Entry 1RIO (X-ray diffraction, 2.30 A resolution); this record covers chains T and A of the 5 polymer chains in the assembly.

[Chain T]
Molecule: 27-nt DNA strand
Sequence (27 nucleotides; each row starts with the number of its first residue):
     1 CCATGTCAAG CACTGGCGGT GATACCG

[Chain A]
Protein: Repressor protein CI
Organism: Enterobacteria phage lambda
Notes: fragment: cI-N-terminus domain
UniProt: P03034 (RPC1_LAMBD); aligned to UniProt positions 1-92 over residues 1-92 (the alignment contains insertions or deletions, so no single offset holds)
Chain sequence (98 residues; numbered 1 to 98; the number before each row is that of its first residue):
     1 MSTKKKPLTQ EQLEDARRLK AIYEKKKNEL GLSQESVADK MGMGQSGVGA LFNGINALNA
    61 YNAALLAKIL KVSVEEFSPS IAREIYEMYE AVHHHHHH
Not modelled in the structure: 1
Sequence notes: modified residue (41, 43, 88); expression tag (93-98)
Modified residues: Mse-41 (selenomethionine; parent Met); Mse-43 (selenomethionine; parent Met); Mse-88 (selenomethionine; parent Met)
Curated features (UniProtKB/Swiss-Prot):
  - DNA-binding region: Leu-30 to Gly-49 (H-T-H motif)
Bound ions: Ca2+ near Gly-42 (its only coordinating residue here)

[How chain T and chain A interact]
Contacting residue pairs (17; chain T residue first):
  DG15(T) / Ser-2(A)  phosphate contact
  DG16(T) / Thr-3(A)  base contact
  DG16(T) / Lys-4(A)  hydrogen bond to the base
  DC17(T) / Lys-4(A)  hydrogen bond to the base
  DC17(T) / Lys-6(A)  phosphate contact
  DG18(T) / Lys-5(A)  hydrogen bond to the base
  DG18(T) / Asn-56(A)  base contact
  DG18(T) / Asn-59(A)  hydrogen bond to the phosphate
  DG19(T) / Lys-5(A)  hydrogen bond to the base
  DG19(T) / Mse-43(A)  sugar contact
  DG19(T) / Asn-56(A)  hydrogen bond to the base
  DG19(T) / Asn-62(A)  hydrogen bond to the phosphate
  DT20(T) / Mse-43(A)  phosphate contact
  DT20(T) / Gly-44(A)  hydrogen bond to the phosphate
  DT20(T) / Ser-46(A)  base contact
  DT20(T) / Gly-47(A)  base contact
  DG21(T) / Ser-46(A)  hydrogen bond to the base
Interface residues without a listed pair, chain A (13 interface residues in all): Gly-42

[Overview]
7 residues of chain T and 13 residues of chain A are in contact, with 9 hydrogen bonds. Polar pairs include
DG16(T)/Lys-4(A), DC17(T)/Lys-4(A) and DG18(T)/Lys-5(A).
Here chain T is a 27-nt DNA strand and chain A is Repressor protein CI (Enterobacteria phage lambda). Entry
1RIO (Structure of bacteriophage lambda cI-NTD in complex with sigma-region4 of Thermus aquaticus bound to
DNA) was determined by X-ray diffraction.
